Entry 6D0B (X-ray diffraction, 1.60 A resolution); this record covers chains A and B.

== Chain A ==
Protein: Endothelial PAS domain-containing protein 1
Organism: Homo sapiens
UniProt: Q99814 (EPAS1_HUMAN); residues 239-350 here = UniProt positions 239-350
Amino-acid sequence (117 residues; each row starts with the number of its first residue; note: 236 numbers in that range are skipped by the numbering (no residue carries them; nothing is unmodelled there); numbers below 1 keep their minus sign (Gly-2 is residue -2)):
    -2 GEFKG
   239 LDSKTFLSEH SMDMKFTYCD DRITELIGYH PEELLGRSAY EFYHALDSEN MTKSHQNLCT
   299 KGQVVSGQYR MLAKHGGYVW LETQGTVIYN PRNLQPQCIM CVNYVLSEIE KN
Not modelled in the structure: -2 to -1, 330-333, 349-350
Sequence notes: expression tag (-2 to 2); engineered mutation Glu247 (Arg in Q99814)
Residues lining bound ligands: FOV (N-(3-chloro-5-fluorophenyl)-2-nitro-4-[(trifluoromethyl)sulfonyl]aniline): Phe244, Ser246, His248, Met252, Phe254, Ala277, Phe280, Tyr281, Met289, Ser292, His293, Leu296, Val302, Val303, Ser304, Tyr307, Met309, Leu319, Thr321, Gln322, Gly323, Ile337, Cys339, Asn341

== Chain B ==
Protein: Aryl hydrocarbon receptor nuclear translocator
Organism: Homo sapiens
UniProt: P27540 (ARNT_HUMAN); numbering as in UniProt (aligned over 356-470)
Amino-acid sequence (121 residues; each row starts with the number of its first residue):
   350 GEFKGLNVCQ PTRFISRHNI EGIFTFVDHR CVATVGYQPQ ELLGKNIVEF CHPEDQQLLR
   410 DSFQQVVKLK GQVLSVMFRF RSKNQEWLWM RTSSFTFQNP YSDEIEYIIC TNTNVKNSSQ
   470 E
Not modelled in the structure: 350-357, 468-470
Sequence notes: expression tag (350-355); engineered mutation Arg362 (Glu in P27540)

== Chain A / chain B interface ==
Residue-residue contacts (18; chain A residue first):
  Lys253(A) - Glu370(B)  salt bridge
  Ser276(A) - Glu398(B)
  Tyr278(A) - Lys394(B)
  Tyr278(A) - Glu398(B)
  Glu279(A) - Glu398(B)
  Glu279(A) - Gln405(B)  hydrogen bond (backbone-side chain)
  Glu279(A) - Arg409(B)  salt bridge
  Ala283(A) - Arg430(B)
  Ala283(A) - Gln434(B)
  Ala283(A) - Trp436(B)  hydrophobic
  Leu284(A) - Gln434(B)  hydrogen bond (backbone-side chain)
  Ser286(A) - Arg430(B)
  Ser286(A) - Gln434(B)  hydrogen bond (backbone-side chain)
  Glu287(A) - Tyr386(B)
  Glu287(A) - Lys432(B)  salt bridge
  Glu287(A) - Gln434(B)  hydrogen bond (backbone-side chain)
  Leu310(A) - Pro402(B)  hydrophobic
  Tyr316(A) - Pro402(B)
Interface residues without a listed pair, chain A (12 interface residues in all): Arg275, Asp285
Interface residues without a listed pair, chain B (12 interface residues in all): Val397

== Summary ==
Chain A and chain B each contribute 12 residues to their interface; the contacts include 4 hydrogen bonds and
3 salt bridges. Polar contacts include Lys253(A)-Glu370(B), Glu279(A)-Arg409(B) and Glu287(A)-Lys432(B). Chain
A binds compound FOV.
Here chain A is Endothelial PAS domain-containing protein 1 and chain B is Aryl hydrocarbon receptor nuclear
translocator, both from Homo sapiens. Entry 6D0B (Crystal structure of PT1614 bound to HIF2a-B*:ARNT-B*
complex) was determined by X-ray diffraction.
